PDB entry 1MUD | X-ray diffraction, 1.80 A resolution | chain A

Chain A:
Protein: Adenine DNA glycosylase
Source organism: Escherichia coli
Notes: EC 3.2.2.31; fragment: catalytic domain
UniProtKB: P17802 (MUTY_ECOLI); residues 1-225 here = UniProt positions 1-225
Sequence (225 residues; row label = number of the first residue in the row):
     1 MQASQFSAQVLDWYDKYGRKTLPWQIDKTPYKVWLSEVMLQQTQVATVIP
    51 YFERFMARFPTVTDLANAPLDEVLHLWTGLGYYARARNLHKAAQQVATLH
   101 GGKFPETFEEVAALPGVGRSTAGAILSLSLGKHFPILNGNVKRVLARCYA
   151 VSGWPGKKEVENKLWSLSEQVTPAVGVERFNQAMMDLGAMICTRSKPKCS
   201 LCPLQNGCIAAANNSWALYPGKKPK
Differences from the reference sequence: engineered mutation Asn138 (Asp in P17802)
Ion coordination: 4Fe-4S cluster Fe: Cys192, Cys199, Cys202, Cys208
Ligand contacts:
  - adenine (ADE), molecule 1: Arg19, Trp24, Glu37, Leu40, Val45, Leu128, Asn138, Gln182, Met185, Asp186
  - adenine (ADE), molecule 2: Thr193, Arg194, Ser195
  - 4Fe-4S cluster (SF4): Val144, Arg147, Ile191, Cys192, Pro197, Lys198, Cys199, Cys202, Leu204, Gln205, Cys208, Ala210, Ala211, Trp216
UniProt features mapped onto this chain:
  - active site: Glu37 (Proton donor/acceptor)
  - binding site ([4Fe-4S] cluster): Cys192, Cys199, Cys202, Cys208

Summary:
Ligands of chain A: 4Fe-4S cluster and adenine. Cys192, Cys199, Cys202 and Cys208 form the 4Fe-4S cluster Fe
site. UniProt lists active-site residue Glu37 and 4 [4Fe-4S] cluster-binding residues.
Chain A is Adenine DNA glycosylase (Escherichia coli); the structure, Catalytic domain of muty from
escherichia coli, D138N mutant complexed to adenine, was determined by X-ray diffraction, deposited together
with 1MUN and 1MUY.
